6WJ1 - chains B and F of the 12 polymer chains in the assembly; structure by X-ray diffraction, 3.50 A resolution.

# Chain B (and F)
Protein: Hemagglutinin HA2 chain
Source organism: Influenza A virus
Notes: chain F of this document is another copy of the same molecule, construct and numbering; everything in this record applies to it too
Reference sequence: A0A3S5H8L7 (A0A3S5H8L7_9INFA); residues 1-175 here correspond to UniProt positions 345-519 (UniProt number = residue number + 344)
Amino-acid sequence (175 residues; each row starts with the number of its first residue):
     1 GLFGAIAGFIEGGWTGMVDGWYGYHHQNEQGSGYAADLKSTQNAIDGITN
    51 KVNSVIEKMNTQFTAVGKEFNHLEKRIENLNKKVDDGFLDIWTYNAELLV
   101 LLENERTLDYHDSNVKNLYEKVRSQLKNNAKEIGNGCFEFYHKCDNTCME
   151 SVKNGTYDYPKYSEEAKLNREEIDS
Sequence notes: conflict Gly-47 (Glu391 in A0A3S5H8L7), Ile-77 (Val421 in A0A3S5H8L7), Ser-175 (Gly519 in A0A3S5H8L7)
Disulfide bonds: Cys-144/Cys-148
Glycans and other covalent adducts: N-acetylglucosamine (NAG) linked to Asn-154
Reported in the primary citation:
  - mutagenesis - L38Q: unchanged binding to clonotype B

# Interface between chain B and chain F
Pairs across the interface (44; chain B residue first):
  Gly-1(B) / Asn-117(F)  hydrogen bond (backbone-side chain)
  Leu-2(B) / Phe-3(F)  hydrophobic
  Leu-2(B) / Arg-106(F)
  Leu-2(B) / Tyr-110(F)  hydrophobic
  Leu-2(B) / Ser-113(F)  hydrogen bond (backbone-side chain)
  Leu-2(B) / Asn-117(F)
  Gly-4(B) / Asn-117(F)
  Arg-76(B) / Glu-69(F)  hydrogen bond (side chain-backbone)
  Arg-76(B) / Phe-70(F)
  Arg-76(B) / Glu-74(F)  salt bridge
  Asn-79(B) / Lys-68(F)
  Leu-80(B) / Leu-80(F)  hydrophobic
  Leu-80(B) / Asn-81(F)
  Lys-83(B) / Val-66(F)  hydrogen bond (side chain-backbone)
  Lys-83(B) / Asn-81(F)  hydrogen bond
  Lys-83(B) / Asp-85(F)  salt bridge
  Lys-83(B) / Phe-88(F)
  Val-84(B) / Val-84(F)  hydrophobic
  Asp-86(B) / Gln-62(F)
  Gly-87(B) / Phe-88(F)
  Phe-88(B) / Phe-88(F)  hydrophobic
  Leu-89(B) / Gln-62(F)
  Asp-90(B) / Asn-60(F)
  Asp-90(B) / Thr-61(F)
  Asp-90(B) / Gln-62(F)
  Asp-90(B) / Trp-92(F)
  Ile-91(B) / Phe-88(F)  hydrophobic
  Ile-91(B) / Ile-91(F)  hydrophobic
  Ile-91(B) / Trp-92(F)  hydrophobic
  Tyr-94(B) / Val-55(F)  hydrogen bond (side chain-backbone)
  Tyr-94(B) / Lys-58(F)
  Tyr-94(B) / Met-59(F)  hydrophobic
  Tyr-94(B) / Trp-92(F)  hydrophobic
  Tyr-94(B) / Leu-99(F)
  Asn-95(B) / Asn-95(F)  hydrogen bond
  Glu-97(B) / Lys-58(F)  salt bridge
  Leu-98(B) / Ser-54(F)
  Leu-98(B) / Lys-58(F)
  Leu-101(B) / Ser-54(F)
  Leu-101(B) / Lys-58(F)
  Leu-102(B) / Glu-103(F)
  Arg-106(B) / Arg-106(F)
  Asp-109(B) / Arg-106(F)  salt bridge
  Asp-174(B) / Lys-167(F)  hydrogen bond (backbone-side chain)
Interface residues without a listed pair, chain B (26 interface residues in all): Phe-3, Ile-77, Glu-105
Interface residues without a listed pair, chain F (30 interface residues in all): Asn-71, Ile-77

# In short
Chain B and chain F form an interface of 26 and 30 residues respectively, with 8 hydrogen bonds and 4 salt
bridges. Polar contacts include Arg-76(B)/Glu-74(F), Lys-83(B)/Asp-85(F) and Glu-97(B)/Lys-58(F).
N-acetylglucosamine is covalently linked to Asn-154(B). From the paper: L38Q of chain B leaves binding to
clonotype B unchanged.
Both chains are Hemagglutinin HA2 chain (Influenza A virus). Entry 6WJ1 (Crystal structure of Fab 54-4H03
bound to H1 influenza hemagglutinin) was determined by X-ray diffraction (same publication as 6WIZ and 6WJ0).
